Entry 9JTU (electron microscopy, 3.43 A resolution); this record covers chains A and M of the 10 polymer chains in the assembly.

Chain A:
Protein: V(D)J recombination-activating protein 1
Organism: Mus musculus
Notes: EC 3.1.-.-, 2.3.2.27
Reference sequence: P15919 (RAG1_MOUSE); numbering as in UniProt (aligned over 1-1040)
Chain sequence (1040 residues; numbered 1 to 1040; the number before each row is that of its first residue):
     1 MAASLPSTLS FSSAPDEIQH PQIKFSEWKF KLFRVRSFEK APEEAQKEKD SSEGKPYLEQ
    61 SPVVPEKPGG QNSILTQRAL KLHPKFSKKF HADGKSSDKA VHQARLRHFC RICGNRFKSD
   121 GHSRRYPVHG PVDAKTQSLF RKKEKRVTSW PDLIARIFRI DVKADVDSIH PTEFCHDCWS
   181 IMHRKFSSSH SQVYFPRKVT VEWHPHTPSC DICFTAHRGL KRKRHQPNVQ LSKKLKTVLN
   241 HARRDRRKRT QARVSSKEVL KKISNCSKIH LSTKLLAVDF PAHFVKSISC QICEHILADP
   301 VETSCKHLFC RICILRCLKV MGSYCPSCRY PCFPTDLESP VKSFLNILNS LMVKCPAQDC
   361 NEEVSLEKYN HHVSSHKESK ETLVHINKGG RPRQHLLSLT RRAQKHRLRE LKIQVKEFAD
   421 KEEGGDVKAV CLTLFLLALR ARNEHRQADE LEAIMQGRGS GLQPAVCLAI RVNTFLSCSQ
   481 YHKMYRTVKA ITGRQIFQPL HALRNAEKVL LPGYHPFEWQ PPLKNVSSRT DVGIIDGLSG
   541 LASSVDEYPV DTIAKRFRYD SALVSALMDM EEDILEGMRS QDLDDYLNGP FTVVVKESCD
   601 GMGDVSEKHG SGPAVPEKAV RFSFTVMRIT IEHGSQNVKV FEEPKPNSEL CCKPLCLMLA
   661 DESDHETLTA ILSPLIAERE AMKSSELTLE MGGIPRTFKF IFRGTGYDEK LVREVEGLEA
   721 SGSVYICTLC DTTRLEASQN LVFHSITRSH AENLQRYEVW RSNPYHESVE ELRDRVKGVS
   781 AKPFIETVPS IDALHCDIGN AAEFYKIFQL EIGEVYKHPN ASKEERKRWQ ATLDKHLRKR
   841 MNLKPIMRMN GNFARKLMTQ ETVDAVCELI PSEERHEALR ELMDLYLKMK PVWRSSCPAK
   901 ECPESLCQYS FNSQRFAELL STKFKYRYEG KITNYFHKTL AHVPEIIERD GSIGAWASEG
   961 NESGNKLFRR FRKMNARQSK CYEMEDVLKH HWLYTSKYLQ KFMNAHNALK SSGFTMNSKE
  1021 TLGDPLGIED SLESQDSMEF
Not modelled in the structure: 1-390, 1009-1040
Bound ions: Ca2+ near Asp-600 (its only coordinating residue here); Zn2+: Cys-727, Cys-730, His-937, His-942
Curated features (UniProtKB/Swiss-Prot):
  - zinc finger: Cys-290 to Arg-329 (RING-type), Leu-351 to Lys-380 (RAG1-type)
  - DNA-binding region: Gly-389 to Gln-456 (NBD)
  - binding site (Zn(2+)): Cys-266, His-270, Cys-290, Cys-293, His-295, Cys-305, His-307, Cys-310, Cys-313, Cys-325, Cys-328, Cys-355, Cys-360, His-372, His-376
  - binding site (a divalent metal cation): Asp-600, Asp-708, Glu-962
  - site: Trp-893 (Essential for DNA hairpin formation, participates in base-stacking interactions near the cleavage site)
  - cross-link: Lys-233 (Glycyl lysine isopeptide (Lys-Gly) (interchain with G-Cter in ubiquitin))
  - mutagenesis: Lys-233 (K233M: Abolishes autoubiquitination), His-307 (H307A: Displays lower E3 ligase activity and affects the joining step of V(D)J recombination), Cys-325 (C325G: Loss of E3 ligase activity and affects the joining step of V(D)J recombination), Arg-391 (R391A: Defects in converting nicked products to hairpins; R391L: Impairs DNA-binding and hairpin formation while maintaining some nicking activity), Arg-393 (R393A: Impairs DNA-binding and hairpin formation while maintaining some nicking activity), Arg-401 (R401A: Allows robust hairpin activity), Arg-402 (R402A: Defects in converting nicked products to hairpins), Lys-405 (K405A: Reduced hairpin activity), His-406 (H406A: Allows robust hairpin activity), Arg-407 (R407A: Impairs DNA-binding and reduces hairpin formation without affecting nicking activity), Asn-443 (N443A: Impairs DNA-binding; when associated with A-445), His-445 (H445A: Impairs DNA-binding; when associated with A-443), 23 further mutagenesis entries in UniProt

Chain M:
Molecule: 39-nt DNA strand
Sequence (39 nucleotides; row label = number of the first residue in the row):
    17 CACAGTGATG CAAATCAAGT GTGAAGCCAG ACAAAAACC

Chain A / chain M interface:
Contacting residue pairs (28; chain A residue first):
  Arg-391(A) with DA52(M), hydrogen bond to the base; DA53(M), sugar contact
  Arg-401(A) with DC43(M), salt bridge to the phosphate
  Lys-405(A) with DA45(M), salt bridge to the phosphate
  Arg-409(A) with DG46(M), sugar contact
  Lys-412(A) with DA45(M), phosphate contact
  Ser-477(A) with DT22(M), hydrogen bond to the phosphate; DG23(M), phosphate contact
  Cys-478(A) with DG23(M), hydrogen bond to the phosphate
  Ser-479(A) with DG21(M), sugar contact; DG23(M), hydrogen bond to the phosphate
  Gln-480(A) with DG21(M), hydrogen bond to the phosphate; DT22(M), phosphate contact
  Lys-483(A) with DG21(M), salt bridge to the phosphate
  Arg-504(A) with DA24(M), salt bridge to the phosphate; DT25(M), base contact
  Met-974(A) with DT22(M), phosphate contact; DG23(M), phosphate contact
  Asn-975(A) with DT22(M), phosphate contact; DG23(M), phosphate contact
  Ala-976(A) with DT22(M), sugar contact
  Arg-977(A) with DG23(M), base contact; DA24(M), hydrogen bond to the sugar
  Gln-978(A) with DG21(M), base contact; DT22(M), base contact
  Asp-986(A) with DG23(M), sugar contact; DA24(M), phosphate contact
  Lys-989(A) with DA24(M), salt bridge to the phosphate
Other interface residues (no listed pair), chain A (19 interface residues in all): Lys-973
Other interface residues (no listed pair), chain M (11 interface residues in all): DG42

Summary:
19 residues of chain A face 11 of chain M across their interface, with 6 hydrogen bonds and 5 salt bridges.
Polar pairs include Arg-391(A)/DA52(M), Arg-977(A)/DA24(M) and Ser-477(A)/DT22(M).
Chain A is V(D)J recombination-activating protein 1 (Mus musculus) and chain M is a 39-nt DNA strand; the
structure, CryoEM structure of mouse RAG SEC-1DNA (23RSS side), was determined by electron microscopy,
deposited together with 9JPU, 9JPX, 9JQN and 9JTS.
